7BXT - chains B and J of the 14 polymer chains in the assembly; structure by electron microscopy, 4.20 A resolution (low resolution: residue-level contacts below are approximate; hydrogen-bond / salt-bridge calls are withheld).

Chain B:
Molecule: Histone H4
From: Homo sapiens
UniProt: P62805 (H4_HUMAN); residues 1-102 here correspond to UniProt positions 2-103 (UniProt number = residue number + 1)
Sequence (106 residues; row label = number of the first residue in the row; numbers below 1 keep their minus sign (Gly-3 is residue -3)):
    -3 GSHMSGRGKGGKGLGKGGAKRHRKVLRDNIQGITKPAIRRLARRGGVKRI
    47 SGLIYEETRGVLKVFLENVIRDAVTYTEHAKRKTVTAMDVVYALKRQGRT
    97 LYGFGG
Disordered / not traced: -3 to 22, 102
Construct notes: expression tag (-3 to 0)
Swiss-Prot annotation at these positions:
  - DNA-binding region: Lys16 to Lys20
  - modified residue: Ser1 (N-acetylserine), Arg3 (Asymmetric dimethylarginine), Lys5 (N6-(2-hydroxyisobutyryl)lysine), Lys8 (N6-(2-hydroxyisobutyryl)lysine), Lys12 (N6-(2-hydroxyisobutyryl)lysine), Lys16 (N6-(2-hydroxyisobutyryl)lysine), Lys20 (N6,N6,N6-trimethyllysine), Lys31 (N6-(2-hydroxyisobutyryl)lysine), Lys44 (N6-(2-hydroxyisobutyryl)lysine), Ser47 (Phosphoserine), Tyr51 (Phosphotyrosine), Lys59 (N6-(2-hydroxyisobutyryl)lysine), Lys77 (N6-(2-hydroxyisobutyryl)lysine), Lys79 (N6-(2-hydroxyisobutyryl)lysine), Thr80 (Phosphothreonine), Tyr88 (Phosphotyrosine), Lys91 (N6-(2-hydroxyisobutyryl)lysine)
  - cross-link (Glycyl lysine isopeptide (Lys-Gly)): Lys12 (interchain with G-Cter in SUMO2), Lys20 (interchain with G-Cter in SUMO2), Lys31 (interchain with G-Cter in SUMO2), Lys59 (interchain with G-Cter in SUMO2), Lys79 (interchain with G-Cter in SUMO2), Lys91 (interchain with G-Cter in SUMO2)

Chain J:
Molecule: 145-nt DNA strand
Sequence (145 nucleotides; each row starts with the number of its first residue):
   146 ATCGATGTATATATCTGACTCGTGCCTGGAGACTAGGGAGTAATCCCCTT
   196 GGCGGTTAAAACGCGGGGGACAGCGCGTACGTGCGTTTAAGCGGTGCTAG
   246 AGCTGTCTACGACCAATTGAGCGGCCTCGGCACCGGGATTCTGAT

Interface between chain B and chain J:
Pairs across the interface (11; chain B residue first):
  Arg35(B) with DG226(J)
  Arg45(B) with DC225(J); DG226(J)
  Ile46(B) with DC225(J); DG226(J)
  Ser47(B) with DC225(J)
  Gly48(B) with DC225(J)
  Arg78(B) with DA246(J)
  Lys79(B) with DG245(J); DA246(J)
  Thr80(B) with DA246(J)
Also at the interface, not in a pair above, chain J (5 interface residues in all): DG247

Summary:
8 residues of chain B face 5 of chain J across their interface. Curated annotation (UniProt) lists a
DNA-binding region on chain B.
Here chain B is Histone H4 (Homo sapiens) and chain J is a 145-nt DNA strand. Entry 7BXT (The cryo-EM
structure of CENP-A nucleosome in complex with CENP-C peptide and CENP-N N-terminal domain) was determined by
electron microscopy, deposited together with 7BY0.
